7N2Z - chain A; structure by X-ray diffraction, 1.29 A resolution.

# Chain A
Molecule: Pb(II)2-(GRAND CoilSerL16CL23C)3
Sequence (36 residues; each row starts with the number of its first residue):
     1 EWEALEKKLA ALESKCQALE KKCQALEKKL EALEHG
Bound ions: Zn2+: E3, E31, E34, H35

# Summary
E3, E31, E34 and H35 coordinate Zn2+.
Chain A is Pb(II)2-(GRAND CoilSerL16CL23C)3; the structure, Crystal Structure of a de Novo Three-stranded
Coiled Coil Peptide Containing Trigonal Pyrmidal Pb(II) complexes in ..., was determined by X-ray diffraction,
deposited together with 7N2Y.
